PDB entry 1L9J | X-ray diffraction, 3.25 A resolution | chains M and H of the 4 polymer chains in the assembly

== Chain M ==
Molecule: Reaction center protein M chain
Organism: Rhodobacter sphaeroides
Reference sequence: P02953 (RCEM_RHOSH); numbering as in UniProt (aligned over 1-307)
Chain sequence (307 residues; numbered 1 to 307; the number before each row is that of its first residue):
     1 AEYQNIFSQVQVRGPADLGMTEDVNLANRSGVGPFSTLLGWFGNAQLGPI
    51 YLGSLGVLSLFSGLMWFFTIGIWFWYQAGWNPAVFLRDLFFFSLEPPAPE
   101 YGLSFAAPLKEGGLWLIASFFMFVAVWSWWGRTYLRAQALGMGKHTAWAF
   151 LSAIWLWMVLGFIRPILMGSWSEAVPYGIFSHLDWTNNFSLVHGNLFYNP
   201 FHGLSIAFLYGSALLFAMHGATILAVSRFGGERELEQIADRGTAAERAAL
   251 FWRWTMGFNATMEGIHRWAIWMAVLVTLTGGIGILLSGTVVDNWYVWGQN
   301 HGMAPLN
Unresolved in the structure: 1-34, 302-307
Ion coordination: bacteriochlorophyll a Mg site 1 near H182 (its only coordinating residue here); bacteriochlorophyll a Mg site 2 near H202 (its only coordinating residue here); Fe2+: H219, E234, H266 (shared with 2 residues of chain L)
Ligand contacts:
  - bacteriochlorophyll a (BCL), molecule 1: W66, M122, F150, A153, I154, L156, W157, L160, T186, N187, F189, S190, N195, L196, F197, H202, S205, I206, L209, Y210, V276, T277, G280, G281, I284
  - bacteriochlorophyll a (BCL), molecule 2: M122, W157, L160, V175, I179, H182, L183, W185, T186
  - bacteriochlorophyll a (BCL), molecule 3: T186, F197, Y210
  - bacteriochlorophyll a (BCL), molecule 4: F197, G203, I206, A207, Y210, G211, L214
  - bacteriopheophytin a (BPH), molecule 1: S59, L60, G63, L64, A125, V126, W129, T133, T146, A149, F150, A153, A273, V274, T277
  - bacteriopheophytin a (BPH), molecule 2: Y210, A213, L214, A217, M218, W252, T255, M256
  - ubiquinone-10 (U10): L214, L215, M218, H219, T222, I223, A248, A249, W252, M256, F258, N259, A260, T261, M262, I265, W268, M272

== Chain H ==
Molecule: Reaction center protein H chain
Organism: Rhodobacter sphaeroides
Reference sequence: P11846 (RCEH_RHOSH); residue numbers follow UniProt; this construct covers 1-260
Chain sequence (260 residues; each row starts with the number of its first residue):
     1 MVGVTAFGNFDLASLAIYSFWIFLAGLIYYLQTENMREGYPLENEDGTPA
    51 ANQGPFPLPKPKTFILPHGRGTLTVPGPESEDRPIALARTAVSEGFPHAP
   101 TGDPMKDGVGPASWVARRDLPELDGHGHNKIKPMKAAAGFHVSAGKNPIG
   151 LPVRGCDLEIAGKVVDIWVDIPEQMARFLEVELKDGSTRLLPMQMVKVQS
   201 NRVHVNALSSDLFAGIPTIKSPTEVTLLEEDKICGYVAGGLMYAAPKRKS
   251 VVAAMLAEYA
Unresolved in the structure: 1-7, 254-260

== How chain M and chain H interact ==
Pairs across the interface - 68 pairs, chain M then chain H:
  P200(M) - I17(H)  hydrophobic
  F201(M) - A16(H)  hydrophobic
  F201(M) - I17(H)
  L204(M) - I17(H)  hydrophobic
  L204(M) - F20(H)  hydrophobic
  L204(M) - W21(H)  hydrophobic
  F208(M) - F20(H)  hydrophobic
  R228(M) - M195(H)
  R228(M) - C234(H)
  F229(M) - A238(H)  hydrophobic
  E232(M) - R177(H)  salt bridge
  R233(M) - E122(H)  salt bridge
  R233(M) - K130(H)
  R233(M) - L227(H)
  R233(M) - E230(H)  salt bridge
  E236(M) - R117(H)  hydrogen bond (backbone-side chain)
  E236(M) - E122(H)
  E236(M) - L227(H)
  Q237(M) - R117(H)
  I238(M) - F64(H)  hydrophobic
  I238(M) - L73(H)
  A239(M) - L73(H)
  D240(M) - R117(H)  salt bridge
  D240(M) - R118(H)  hydrogen bond (side chain-backbone)
  D240(M) - L227(H)
  R241(M) - E38(H)  salt bridge
  R241(M) - E79(H)  salt bridge
  R241(M) - S80(H)  hydrogen bond
  R241(M) - V115(H)
  R241(M) - R117(H)  hydrogen bond (backbone-side chain)
  G242(M) - V115(H)
  G242(M) - R117(H)
  G242(M) - D231(H)
  T243(M) - S113(H)
  T243(M) - V115(H)
  T243(M) - D231(H)  hydrogen bond (backbone-side chain)
  E246(M) - V115(H)
  R247(M) - P111(H)  hydrogen bond (side chain-backbone)
  R247(M) - S113(H)  hydrogen bond (side chain-backbone)
  R247(M) - G235(H)
  R253(M) - Y40(H)  hydrogen bond
  F258(M) - Q32(H)
  N259(M) - Q32(H)
  A260(M) - N35(H)
  T261(M) - N35(H)  hydrogen bond (backbone-side chain)
  E263(M) - K62(H)  salt bridge
  E263(M) - F64(H)
  G264(M) - N35(H)
  I265(M) - N35(H)  hydrogen bond (backbone-side chain)
  R267(M) - Y30(H)
  R267(M) - L31(H)
  R267(M) - E34(H)
  R267(M) - K62(H)
  W268(M) - L31(H)  hydrophobic
  W268(M) - N35(H)
  W271(M) - F23(H)  hydrophobic
  W271(M) - L27(H)  hydrophobic
  W271(M) - L31(H)
  L275(M) - L27(H)  hydrophobic
  T279(M) - F20(H)
  V290(M) - L12(H)  hydrophobic
  V290(M) - A13(H)
  V291(M) - A13(H)  hydrophobic
  W297(M) - D11(H)  hydrogen bond
  W297(M) - A13(H)  hydrophobic
  W297(M) - S14(H)
  H301(M) - D11(H)  salt bridge
  H301(M) - S14(H)
Other interface residues (no listed pair), chain M (38 interface residues in all): S227, L286, W294
Other interface residues (no listed pair), chain H (50 interface residues in all): L24, M36, R37, G39, L42, L66, A112, W114, I131, E173, P192, Q194, L241

== Overview ==
38 residues of chain M and 50 residues of chain H are in contact; the contacts include 11 hydrogen bonds and 8
salt bridges. Among the polar pairs are E232(M)-R177(H), R233(M)-E122(H) and R233(M)-E230(H).
Chain M is Reaction center protein M chain and chain H is Reaction center protein H chain, both from
Rhodobacter sphaeroides; the structure, X-Ray Structure of the Cytochrome-c(2)-Photosynthetic Reaction Center
Electron Transfer Complex from Rhodobacter sphaeroides in Type I ..., was determined by X-ray diffraction,
deposited together with 1L9B.
